Entry 5N6A (X-ray diffraction, 3.10 A resolution); this record covers chain A.

== Chain A ==
Name: Myosin-7
From: Bos taurus
Reference sequence: Q9BE39 (MYH7_BOVIN); residue numbers follow UniProt; this construct covers 1-828
Amino-acid sequence (828 residues; numbered 1 to 828; the number before each row is that of its first residue):
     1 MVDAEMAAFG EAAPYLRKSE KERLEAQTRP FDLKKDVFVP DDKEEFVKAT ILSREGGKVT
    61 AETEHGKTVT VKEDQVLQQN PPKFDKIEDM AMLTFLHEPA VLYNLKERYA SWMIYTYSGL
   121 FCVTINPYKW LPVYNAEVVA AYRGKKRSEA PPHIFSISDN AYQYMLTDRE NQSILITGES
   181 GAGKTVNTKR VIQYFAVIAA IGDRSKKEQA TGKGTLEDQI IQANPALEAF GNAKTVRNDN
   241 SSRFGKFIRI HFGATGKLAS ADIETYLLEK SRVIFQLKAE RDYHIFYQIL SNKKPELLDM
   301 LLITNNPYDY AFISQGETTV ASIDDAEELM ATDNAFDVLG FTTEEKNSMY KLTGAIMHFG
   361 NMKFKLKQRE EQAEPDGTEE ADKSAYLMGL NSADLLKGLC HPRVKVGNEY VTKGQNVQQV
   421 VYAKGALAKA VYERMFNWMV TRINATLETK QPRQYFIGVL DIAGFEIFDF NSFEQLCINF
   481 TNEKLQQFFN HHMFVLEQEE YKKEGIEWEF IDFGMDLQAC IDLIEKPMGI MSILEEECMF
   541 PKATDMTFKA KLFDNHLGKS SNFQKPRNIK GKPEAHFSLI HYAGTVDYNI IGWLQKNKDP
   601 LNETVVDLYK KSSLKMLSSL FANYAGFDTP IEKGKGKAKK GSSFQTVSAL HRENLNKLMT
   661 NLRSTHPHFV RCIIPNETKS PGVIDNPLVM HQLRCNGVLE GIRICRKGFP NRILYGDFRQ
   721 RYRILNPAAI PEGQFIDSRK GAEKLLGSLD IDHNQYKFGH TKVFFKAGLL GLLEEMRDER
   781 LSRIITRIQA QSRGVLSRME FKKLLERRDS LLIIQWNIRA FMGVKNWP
Not modelled in the structure: 1-9, 201-215, 297-298, 569-572, 628-643, 719-735, 748-749, 776-828
Ion coordination: Mg2+: Thr185, Ser242 (together with ADP, phosphate ion)
Residues lining bound ligands: ADP (adenosine-5'-diphosphate): Ile114, Tyr115, Asn126, Pro127, Tyr128, Lys129, Trp130, Tyr134, Glu179, Ser180, Gly181, Ala182, Gly183, Lys184, Thr185, Val186, Asn238, Asn240, Ser242, Asp461
Reported in the primary citation:
  - specificity-determining residues: Tyr164, His666, Asn711, Ile713 (by similarity / conservation)

== Overview ==
Ligands of chain A: ADP. The Mg2+ site is built by Thr185 and Ser242. The paper reports specificity
determinants Tyr164, His666 and Asn711 among others.
Chain A is Myosin-7 (Bos taurus); the structure, Cardiac muscle myosin motor domain in the pre-powerstroke
state, was determined by X-ray diffraction.
